PDB entry 4ONF | X-ray diffraction, 2.00 A resolution | chains L and P of the 3 polymer chains in the assembly

# Chain L
Protein: 3D6 fab antibody light chain
Source organism: Mus musculus
Notes: antibody fragment or engineered binder
Amino-acid sequence (219 residues; each row starts with the number of its first residue):
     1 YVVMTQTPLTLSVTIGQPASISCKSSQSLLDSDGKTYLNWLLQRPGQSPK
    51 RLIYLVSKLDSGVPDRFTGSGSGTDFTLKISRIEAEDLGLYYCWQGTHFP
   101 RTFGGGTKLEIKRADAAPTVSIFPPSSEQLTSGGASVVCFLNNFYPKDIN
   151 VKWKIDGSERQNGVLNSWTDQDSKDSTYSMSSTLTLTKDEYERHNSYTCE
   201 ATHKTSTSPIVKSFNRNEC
Unresolved in the structure: 219
Cystine bridges: Cys23-Cys93, Cys139-Cys199
Reported in the primary citation:
  - conformationally variable residues (side-chain flip): Tyr1
  - contacts within the chain: Val2-Ser26, Val2-Gln27

# Chain P
Protein: Amyloid beta A4 protein
UniProt: P05067 (A4_HUMAN); residues 1-7 here correspond to UniProt positions 672-678 (UniProt number = residue number + 671)
Amino-acid sequence (7 residues; each row starts with the number of its first residue):
     1 DAEFRHD
Unresolved in the structure: 7

# How chain L and chain P interact
Residue-residue contacts - 15 pairs, chain L then chain P:
  Asp31(L) with Arg5(P), salt bridge
  Asp33(L) with Arg5(P), salt bridge
  Tyr37(L) with Arg5(P)
  Trp94(L) with Asp1(P)
  Gly96(L) with Asp1(P); Ala2(P), hydrogen bond (backbone-backbone); Arg5(P), hydrogen bond (backbone-side chain)
  Thr97(L) with Ala2(P); Arg5(P)
  His98(L) with Ala2(P)
  Phe99(L) with Ala2(P); Glu3(P)
  Arg101(L) with Asp1(P), salt bridge; Glu3(P), salt bridge; Phe4(P)
Also at the interface, not in a pair above, chain L (10 interface residues in all): Asn39
From the paper, about this interface:
  - epitope / paratope residues, chain P: Asp1(P), Ala2(P), Glu3(P), Arg5(P)

# Overview
10 residues of chain L and 5 residues of chain P are in contact; the contacts include 2 hydrogen bonds and 4
salt bridges. Among the polar pairs are Asp31(L)-Arg5(P), Asp33(L)-Arg5(P) and Arg101(L)-Asp1(P). From the
paper: epitope/paratope residues Asp1(P), Ala2(P) and Glu3(P) among others; conformational variability at
Tyr1(L).
Chain L is 3D6 fab antibody light chain (Mus musculus) and chain P is Amyloid beta A4 protein; the structure,
Fab fragment of 3D6 in complex with amyloid beta 1-7, was determined by X-ray diffraction together with 4ONG
from the same study.
